PDB entry 8PEU | electron microscopy, 3.70 A resolution | chains e and f of the 24 polymer chains in the assembly

Chain e (and f):
Name: Polarity suppression protein
Source organism: Enterobacteria phage P4
Notes: chain f of this document is another copy of the same molecule, construct and numbering; everything in this record applies to it too
UniProt: P05460 (VPSU_BPP4); numbering as in UniProt (aligned over 1-190)
Amino-acid sequence (190 residues; each row starts with the number of its first residue):
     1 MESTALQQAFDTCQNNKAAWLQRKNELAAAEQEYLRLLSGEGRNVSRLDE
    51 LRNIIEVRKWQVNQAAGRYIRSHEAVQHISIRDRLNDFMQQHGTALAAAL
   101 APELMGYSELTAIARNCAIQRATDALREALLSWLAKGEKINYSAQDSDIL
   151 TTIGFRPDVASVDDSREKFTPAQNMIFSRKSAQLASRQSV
Unresolved in the structure: 1-3
From the paper describing this entry:
  - binding site for ATP-gamma-S: A172, M175

Chain e / chain f interface:
Residue-residue contacts (83; chain e residue first):
  Q77(e) - P102(f)
  Q77(e) - E103(f)
  I81(e) - A99(f)
  I81(e) - L100(f)  hydrophobic
  I81(e) - P102(f)
  I81(e) - E103(f)
  I81(e) - A125(f)  hydrophobic
  R84(e) - A99(f)
  L85(e) - A99(f)
  L85(e) - L100(f)  hydrophobic
  L85(e) - L126(f)  hydrophobic
  F88(e) - H92(f)
  F88(e) - A95(f)  hydrophobic
  F88(e) - L96(f)  hydrophobic
  M89(e) - A129(f)
  M89(e) - L130(f)  hydrophobic
  M89(e) - W133(f)  hydrophobic
  Q90(e) - W133(f)
  Q90(e) - K136(f)  hydrogen bond
  H92(e) - F88(f)
  H92(e) - H92(f)  hydrogen bond
  G93(e) - W133(f)
  T94(e) - W133(f)
  T94(e) - I140(f)
  A95(e) - F88(f)  hydrophobic
  L96(e) - F88(f)
  L96(e) - L130(f)  hydrophobic
  A97(e) - I140(f)  hydrophobic
  A98(e) - I140(f)
  A98(e) - S143(f)  hydrogen bond (backbone-backbone)
  A99(e) - I81(f)
  A99(e) - R84(f)
  A99(e) - L85(f)
  L100(e) - I81(f)  hydrophobic
  A101(e) - N141(f)
  A101(e) - Y142(f)  hydrophobic
  P102(e) - Q77(f)  hydrogen bond (backbone-side chain)
  P102(e) - S80(f)
  P102(e) - I81(f)
  P102(e) - Y142(f)  hydrophobic
  P102(e) - L150(f)  hydrophobic
  P102(e) - F155(f)
  P102(e) - R156(f)
  E103(e) - Q77(f)
  E103(e) - I81(f)
  E103(e) - F155(f)
  L104(e) - L134(f)  hydrophobic
  M105(e) - I140(f)
  M105(e) - F155(f)
  Y107(e) - L134(f)  hydrophobic
  I119(e) - R127(f)
  Q120(e) - R127(f)  hydrogen bond
  R121(e) - R156(f)
  T123(e) - R127(f)
  A125(e) - I81(f)  hydrophobic
  L126(e) - L126(f)  hydrophobic
  R127(e) - I119(f)  hydrogen bond (side chain-backbone)
  R127(e) - Q120(f)
  R127(e) - T123(f)  hydrogen bond
  E128(e) - R82(f)
  L130(e) - M89(f)  hydrophobic
  L130(e) - L96(f)  hydrophobic
  W133(e) - M89(f)  hydrophobic
  W133(e) - G93(f)
  W133(e) - T94(f)
  L134(e) - L104(f)  hydrophobic
  L134(e) - Y107(f)  hydrophobic
  K136(e) - Q90(f)  hydrogen bond
  I140(e) - A97(f)
  I140(e) - A101(f)  hydrophobic
  I140(e) - L104(f)  hydrophobic
  I140(e) - M105(f)
  N141(e) - A98(f)
  N141(e) - A101(f)
  N141(e) - M105(f)
  Y142(e) - A101(f)  hydrophobic
  Y142(e) - P102(f)
  Y142(e) - M105(f)  hydrophobic
  S143(e) - A98(f)
  L150(e) - P102(f)  hydrophobic
  F155(e) - P102(f)
  F155(e) - E103(f)
  F155(e) - M105(f)
Other interface residues (no listed pair), chain e (42 interface residues in all): S80, A129
Other interface residues (no listed pair), chain f (44 interface residues in all): N116, L131

Overview:
42 residues of chain e and 44 residues of chain f are in contact, with 8 hydrogen bonds. Among the polar pairs
are Q90(e)-K136(f), H92(e)-H92(f) and P102(e)-Q77(f). From the paper: a binding site for ATP-gamma-S at
A172(e) and M175(e).
Both chains are Polarity suppression protein (Enterobacteria phage P4). Entry 8PEU (Rho-ATPgS-Psu complex III)
was determined by electron microscopy together with 8PEW, 8PEX, 8PEY, 9GCS and 9GCT from the same study.
